PDB entry 2HLD | X-ray diffraction, 2.80 A resolution | chains G and I of the 9 polymer chains in the assembly

[Chain G]
Molecule: ATP synthase gamma chain, mitochondrial
Source organism: Saccharomyces cerevisiae
Notes: EC 3.6.3.14
Reference sequence: P38077 (ATPG_YEAST); residues 1-278 here correspond to UniProt positions 34-311 (UniProt number = residue number + 33)
Sequence (278 residues; numbered 1 to 278; the number before each row is that of its first residue):
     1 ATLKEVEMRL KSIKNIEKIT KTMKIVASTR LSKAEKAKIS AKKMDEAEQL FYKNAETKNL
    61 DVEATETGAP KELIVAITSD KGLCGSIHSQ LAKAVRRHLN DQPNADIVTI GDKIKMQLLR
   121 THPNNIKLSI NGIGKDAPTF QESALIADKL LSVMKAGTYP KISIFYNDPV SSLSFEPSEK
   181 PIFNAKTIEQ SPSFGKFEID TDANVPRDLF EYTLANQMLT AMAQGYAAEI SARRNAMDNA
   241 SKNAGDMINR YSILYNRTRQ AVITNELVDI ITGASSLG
Disordered / not traced: 60-70, 277-278

[Chain I]
Molecule: ATP synthase epsilon chain, mitochondrial
Source organism: Saccharomyces cerevisiae
Notes: EC 3.6.3.14
Reference sequence: P21306 (ATP5E_YEAST); residue numbers follow UniProt; this construct covers 1-61
Sequence (61 residues; each row starts with the number of its first residue):
     1 SAWRKAGISY AAYLNVAAQA IRSSLKTELQ TASVLNRSQT DAFYTQYKNG TAASEPTPIT
    61 K
Disordered / not traced: 1-7, 24-26, 50-52

[Chain G / chain I interface]
Residue-residue contacts (47; chain G residue first):
  K33(G) - S33(I)
  K115(G) - Y47(I)  hydrogen bond
  L119(G) - Y47(I)  hydrophobic
  L119(G) - A53(I)
  P123(G) - A53(I)
  N124(G) - N49(I)  hydrogen bond (side chain-backbone)
  I126(G) - Y47(I)
  K127(G) - Q46(I)
  K127(G) - Y47(I)  hydrogen bond (backbone-backbone)
  L128(G) - Y44(I)  hydrophobic
  L128(G) - T45(I)
  S129(G) - F43(I)
  S129(G) - Y44(I)
  S129(G) - T45(I)  hydrogen bond (backbone-backbone)
  I130(G) - F43(I)
  I130(G) - Y44(I)  hydrophobic
  N131(G) - A42(I)
  N131(G) - F43(I)  hydrogen bond (backbone-backbone)
  G132(G) - D41(I)
  G132(G) - A42(I)
  I133(G) - A42(I)  hydrophobic
  K135(G) - D41(I)  salt bridge
  D136(G) - N36(I)
  F140(G) - A11(I)
  Q141(G) - N15(I)
  Q141(G) - R37(I)
  Q141(G) - S38(I)
  Q141(G) - Q39(I)  hydrogen bond (side chain-backbone)
  Q141(G) - T40(I)
  E142(G) - T40(I)
  A144(G) - A11(I)
  L145(G) - N15(I)
  L145(G) - K61(I)
  D148(G) - I8(I)
  D148(G) - S9(I)  hydrogen bond
  D148(G) - A12(I)
  K149(G) - Y44(I)
  K149(G) - K61(I)
  L151(G) - S9(I)
  V153(G) - Q46(I)
  D208(G) - Y10(I)
  E211(G) - S9(I)
  E211(G) - Y10(I)  hydrogen bond (side chain-backbone)
  E211(G) - A11(I)
  Y212(G) - Y10(I)  hydrophobic
  Y212(G) - L14(I)  hydrophobic
  A215(G) - A11(I)  hydrophobic
Other interface residues (no listed pair), chain G (29 interface residues in all): T139
Other interface residues (no listed pair), chain I (24 interface residues in all): K48

[In short]
29 residues of chain G face 24 of chain I across their interface, with 8 hydrogen bonds and 1 salt bridge.
Polar contacts include K135(G)-D41(I), K115(G)-Y47(I) and N124(G)-N49(I).
Chain G is ATP synthase gamma chain, mitochondrial and chain I is ATP synthase epsilon chain, mitochondrial,
both from Saccharomyces cerevisiae; the structure, Crystal structure of yeast mitochondrial F1-ATPase, was
determined by X-ray diffraction.
